7AOE - chains A and F of the 15 polymer chains in the assembly; structure by electron microscopy, 3.90 A resolution.

[Chain A]
Name: DNA-directed RNA polymerase I subunit rpa1
Organism: Schizosaccharomyces pombe (strain 972 / ATCC 24843)
Notes: EC 2.7.7.6
Reference sequence: P15398 (RPA1_SCHPO); residue numbers follow UniProt; this construct covers 1-1689
Chain sequence (1689 residues; row label = number of the first residue in the row):
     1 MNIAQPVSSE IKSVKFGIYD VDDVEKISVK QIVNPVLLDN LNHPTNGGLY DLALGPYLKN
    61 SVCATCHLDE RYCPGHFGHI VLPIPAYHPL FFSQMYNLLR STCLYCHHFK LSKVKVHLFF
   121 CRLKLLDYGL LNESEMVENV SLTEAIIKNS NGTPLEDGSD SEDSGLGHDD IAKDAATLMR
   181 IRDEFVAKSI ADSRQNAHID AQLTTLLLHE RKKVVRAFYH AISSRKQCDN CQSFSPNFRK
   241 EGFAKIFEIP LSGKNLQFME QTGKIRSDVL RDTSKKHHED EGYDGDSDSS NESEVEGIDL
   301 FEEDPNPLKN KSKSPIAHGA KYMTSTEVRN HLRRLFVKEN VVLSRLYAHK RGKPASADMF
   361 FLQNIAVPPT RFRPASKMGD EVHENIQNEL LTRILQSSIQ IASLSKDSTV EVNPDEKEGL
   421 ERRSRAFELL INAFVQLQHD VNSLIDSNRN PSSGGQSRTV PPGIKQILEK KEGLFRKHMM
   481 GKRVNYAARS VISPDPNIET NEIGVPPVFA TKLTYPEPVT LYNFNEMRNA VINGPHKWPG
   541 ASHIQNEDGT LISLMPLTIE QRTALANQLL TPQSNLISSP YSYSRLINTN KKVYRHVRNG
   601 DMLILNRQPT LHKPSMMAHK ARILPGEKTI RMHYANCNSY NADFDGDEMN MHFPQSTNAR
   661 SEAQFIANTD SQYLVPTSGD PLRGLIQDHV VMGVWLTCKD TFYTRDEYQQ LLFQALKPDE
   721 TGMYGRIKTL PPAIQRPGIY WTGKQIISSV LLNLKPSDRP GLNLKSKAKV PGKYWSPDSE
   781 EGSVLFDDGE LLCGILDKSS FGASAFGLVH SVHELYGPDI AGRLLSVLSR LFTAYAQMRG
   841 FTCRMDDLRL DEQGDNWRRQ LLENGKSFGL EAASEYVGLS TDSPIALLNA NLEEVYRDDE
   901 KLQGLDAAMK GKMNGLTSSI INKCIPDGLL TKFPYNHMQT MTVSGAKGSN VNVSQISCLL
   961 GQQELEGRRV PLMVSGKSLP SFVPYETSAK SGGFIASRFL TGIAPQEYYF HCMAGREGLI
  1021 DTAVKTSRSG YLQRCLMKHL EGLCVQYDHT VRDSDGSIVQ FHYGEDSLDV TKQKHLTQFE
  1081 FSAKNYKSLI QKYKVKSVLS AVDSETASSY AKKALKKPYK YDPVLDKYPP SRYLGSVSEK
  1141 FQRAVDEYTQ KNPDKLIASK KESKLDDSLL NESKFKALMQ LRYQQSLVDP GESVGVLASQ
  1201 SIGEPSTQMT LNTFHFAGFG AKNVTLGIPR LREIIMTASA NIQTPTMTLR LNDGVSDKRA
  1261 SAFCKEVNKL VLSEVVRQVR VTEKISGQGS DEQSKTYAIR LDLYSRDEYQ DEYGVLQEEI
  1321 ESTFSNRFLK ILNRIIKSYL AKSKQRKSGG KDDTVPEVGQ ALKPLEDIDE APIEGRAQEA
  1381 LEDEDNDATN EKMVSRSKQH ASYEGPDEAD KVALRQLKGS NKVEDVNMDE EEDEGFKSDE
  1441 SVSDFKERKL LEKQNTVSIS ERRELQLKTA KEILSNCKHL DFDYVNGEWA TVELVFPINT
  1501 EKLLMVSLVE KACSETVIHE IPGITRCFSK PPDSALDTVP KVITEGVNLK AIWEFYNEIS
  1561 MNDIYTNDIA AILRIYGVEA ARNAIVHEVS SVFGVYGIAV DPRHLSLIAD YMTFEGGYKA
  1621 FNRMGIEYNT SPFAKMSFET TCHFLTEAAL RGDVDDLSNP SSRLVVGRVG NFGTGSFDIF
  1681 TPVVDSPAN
Not modelled in the structure: 143-171, 196-202, 259-320, 348-353, 412-420, 452-460, 1159-1161, 1214-1222, 1285-1295, 1346-1475, 1532-1536, 1682-1689
Ion coordination: Zn2+ site 1: Cys63, Cys66, Cys73, His76; Zn2+ site 2: Cys103, Cys106, Cys228, Cys231
Swiss-Prot annotation at these positions:
  - region: Pro1005 to Glu1017 (Bridging helix)
  - binding site (Zn(2+)): Cys63, Cys66, Cys73, His76
  - binding site (Mg(2+)): Asp643, Asp645, Asp647
  - modified residue (Phosphoserine): Ser159, Ser161, Ser1438, Ser1441
Reported in the primary citation:
  - conformationally variable residues (domain motion): Lys226, Arg425, Ser1338

[Chain F]
Name: DNA-directed RNA polymerases I, II, and III subunit RPABC2
Organism: Schizosaccharomyces pombe (strain 972 / ATCC 24843)
Reference sequence: P36595 (RPAB2_SCHPO); numbering as in UniProt (aligned over 1-142)
Chain sequence (142 residues; row label = number of the first residue in the row):
     1 MSDYEEDEAF GMDGAVMEEE VDELEMIDEN GQSQQGVSHP GEPSTTVITE DVASSKTAQS
    61 GKAVAKEDRT TTPYMTKYER ARILGTRALQ ISMNAPVLVD LEGETDPLQI AMKELAQKKI
   121 PLLVRRYLPD GSYEDWSVAE LI
Not modelled in the structure: 1-60

[How chain A and chain F interact]
Pairs across the interface (60; chain A residue first):
  Ile3(A) - Leu89(F)  hydrophobic
  Ile3(A) - Met93(F)  hydrophobic
  Pro518(A) - Ser92(F)
  Val519(A) - Asn94(F)
  Thr520(A) - Ser92(F)
  Thr520(A) - Asn94(F)
  Leu521(A) - Asn94(F)
  Tyr522(A) - Ile91(F)  hydrogen bond (side chain-backbone)
  Tyr522(A) - Thr105(F)
  Tyr522(A) - Ile110(F)  hydrophobic
  Asn523(A) - Thr105(F)
  Asn523(A) - Pro107(F)
  Glu526(A) - Thr105(F)  hydrogen bond
  Thr589(A) - Met93(F)
  Asn590(A) - Asn94(F)  hydrogen bond
  Lys592(A) - Met93(F)
  Thr657(A) - Leu89(F)
  Arg660(A) - Asp106(F)  salt bridge
  Ser661(A) - Gly85(F)
  Ser661(A) - Leu108(F)
  Phe665(A) - Leu84(F)  hydrophobic
  Phe665(A) - Leu108(F)  hydrophobic
  Phe665(A) - Met112(F)  hydrophobic
  Ile666(A) - Lys77(F)
  Ile666(A) - Ala81(F)  hydrophobic
  Gln1046(A) - Tyr127(F)
  Gln1046(A) - Pro129(F)
  Tyr1047(A) - Glu79(F)  hydrogen bond
  Tyr1047(A) - Arg126(F)
  Asp1048(A) - Leu128(F)
  Arg1052(A) - Pro129(F)
  Val1098(A) - Tyr74(F)
  Ser1131(A) - Thr70(F)
  Ser1131(A) - Thr72(F)
  Arg1132(A) - Arg69(F)  hydrogen bond (side chain-backbone)
  Arg1132(A) - Thr70(F)
  Gln1184(A) - Tyr74(F)
  Asp1189(A) - Thr76(F)
  Asp1189(A) - Lys77(F)  hydrogen bond (side chain-backbone)
  Asp1189(A) - Tyr78(F)
  Pro1190(A) - Tyr78(F)
  Gly1191(A) - Tyr78(F)
  Glu1192(A) - Lys77(F)  salt bridge
  Glu1192(A) - Tyr78(F)
  Thr1674(A) - Arg82(F)  hydrogen bond (backbone-side chain)
  Phe1677(A) - Tyr78(F)  hydrophobic
  Phe1677(A) - Glu79(F)
  Phe1677(A) - Arg82(F)  hydrogen bond (backbone-side chain)
  Phe1677(A) - Arg125(F)
  Asp1678(A) - Val124(F)
  Asp1678(A) - Arg125(F)  hydrogen bond (backbone-backbone)
  Asp1678(A) - Tyr127(F)  hydrogen bond
  Ile1679(A) - Arg82(F)
  Ile1679(A) - Leu122(F)  hydrophobic
  Ile1679(A) - Leu123(F)
  Ile1679(A) - Val124(F)  hydrophobic
  Phe1680(A) - Leu122(F)
  Phe1680(A) - Leu123(F)  hydrogen bond (backbone-backbone)
  Phe1680(A) - Arg125(F)
  Thr1681(A) - Leu123(F)
Also at the interface, not in a pair above, chain A (43 interface residues in all): Glu517, Glu662, Gln664, Lys1072, Val1102, Gln1185, Gly1673, Gly1675, Ser1676
Also at the interface, not in a pair above, chain F (37 interface residues in all): Pro73, Ile83, Thr86, Leu101, Glu104, Ile142

[In short]
The interface between chain A and chain F involves 43 residues on one side and 37 on the other; the contacts
include 11 hydrogen bonds and 2 salt bridges. Among the polar pairs are Arg660(A)-Asp106(F),
Glu1192(A)-Lys77(F) and Tyr522(A)-Ile91(F). The paper reports conformational variability at Lys226(A),
Arg425(A) and Ser1338(A).
Here chain A is DNA-directed RNA polymerase I subunit rpa1 and chain F is DNA-directed RNA polymerases I, II,
and III subunit RPABC2, both from Schizosaccharomyces pombe (strain 972 / ATCC 24843). Entry 7AOE
(Schizosaccharomyces pombe RNA polymerase I (elongation complex)) was determined by electron microscopy
together with 7AOC and 7AOD from the same study.
